PDB entry 1Q8V | X-ray diffraction, 1.85 A resolution | chains A and B

== Chain A (and B) ==
Protein: lectin
From: Pterocarpus angolensis
Notes: chain B of this document is another copy of the same molecule, construct and numbering; everything in this record applies to it too
Chain sequence (252 residues; row label = number of the first residue in the row):
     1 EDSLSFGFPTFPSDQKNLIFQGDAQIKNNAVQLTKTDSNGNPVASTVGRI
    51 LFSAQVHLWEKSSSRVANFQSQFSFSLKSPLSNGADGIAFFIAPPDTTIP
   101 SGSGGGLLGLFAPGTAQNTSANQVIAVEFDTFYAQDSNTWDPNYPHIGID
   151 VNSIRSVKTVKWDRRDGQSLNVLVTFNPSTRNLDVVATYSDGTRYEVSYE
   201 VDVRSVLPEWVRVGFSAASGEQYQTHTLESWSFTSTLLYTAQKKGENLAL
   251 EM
Unresolved in the structure: 242-252
Modified positions: Glu-1 (pyroglutamic acid; PCA)
Metal / ion sites: Mn2+: Glu-128, Asp-130, Asp-141; Ca2+: Asp-130, Phe-132, Asn-138, Asp-141

== Chain A / chain B interface ==
Pairs across the interface - 31 pairs, chain A then chain B:
  Glu-1(A) / Gly-7(B)
  Glu-1(A) / Phe-8(B)
  Glu-1(A) / Asn-17(B)
  Asp-2(A) / Gly-7(B)  hydrogen bond (backbone-backbone)
  Asp-2(A) / Pro-9(B)
  Ser-3(A) / Phe-6(B)
  Ser-3(A) / Gly-7(B)  hydrogen bond (backbone-backbone)
  Leu-4(A) / Ser-5(B)
  Ser-5(A) / Leu-4(B)
  Ser-5(A) / Ser-5(B)  hydrogen bond (backbone-backbone)
  Phe-6(A) / Ser-3(B)
  Gly-7(A) / Glu-1(B)
  Gly-7(A) / Asp-2(B)  hydrogen bond (backbone-backbone)
  Gly-7(A) / Ser-3(B)  hydrogen bond (backbone-backbone)
  Phe-8(A) / Glu-1(B)
  Pro-9(A) / Asp-2(B)
  Pro-12(A) / Glu-60(B)
  Asp-14(A) / Trp-210(B)  hydrogen bond
  Lys-16(A) / Gln-55(B)
  Lys-16(A) / Trp-210(B)
  Asn-17(A) / Glu-1(B)
  Asn-17(A) / Ala-54(B)
  Asn-17(A) / Gln-55(B)  hydrogen bond (side chain-backbone)
  Asn-17(A) / Trp-210(B)
  Ala-54(A) / Asn-17(B)
  Gln-55(A) / Lys-16(B)
  Gln-55(A) / Asn-17(B)  hydrogen bond (backbone-side chain)
  Glu-60(A) / Pro-12(B)
  Trp-210(A) / Asp-14(B)  hydrogen bond
  Trp-210(A) / Lys-16(B)
  Trp-210(A) / Asn-17(B)
Other interface residues (no listed pair), chain A (19 interface residues in all): Gln-15, Phe-52
Other interface residues (no listed pair), chain B (19 interface residues in all): Gln-15, Phe-52

== In short ==
Chain A and chain B each contribute 19 residues to their interface; the contacts include 9 hydrogen bonds.
Among the polar pairs are Asp-14(A)/Trp-210(B), Asn-17(A)/Gln-55(B) and Asp-2(A)/Gly-7(B). Glu-128(A),
Asp-130(A) and Asp-141(A) form the Mn2+ site. Asp-130(A), Phe-132(A), Asn-138(A) and Asp-141(A) coordinate
Ca2+.
Chain A and chain B are both lectin (Pterocarpus angolensis); the structure, Pterocarpus angolensis lectin
(PAL) in complex with the trimannoside [Man(Alpha1-3)]Man(alpha1-6)Man, was determined by X-ray diffraction,
deposited together with 1Q8O, 1Q8P, 1Q8Q, 1Q8S and 1UKG.
